8ZF9 - chains A and B of the 6 polymer chains in the assembly; structure by electron microscopy, 2.56 A resolution.

[Chain A]
Protein: Guanine nucleotide-binding protein G(s) subunit alpha isoforms short
From: Homo sapiens
Amino-acid sequence (361 residues; row label = number of the first residue in the row; note: 33 numbers in that range are skipped by the numbering (no residue carries them; nothing is unmodelled there)):
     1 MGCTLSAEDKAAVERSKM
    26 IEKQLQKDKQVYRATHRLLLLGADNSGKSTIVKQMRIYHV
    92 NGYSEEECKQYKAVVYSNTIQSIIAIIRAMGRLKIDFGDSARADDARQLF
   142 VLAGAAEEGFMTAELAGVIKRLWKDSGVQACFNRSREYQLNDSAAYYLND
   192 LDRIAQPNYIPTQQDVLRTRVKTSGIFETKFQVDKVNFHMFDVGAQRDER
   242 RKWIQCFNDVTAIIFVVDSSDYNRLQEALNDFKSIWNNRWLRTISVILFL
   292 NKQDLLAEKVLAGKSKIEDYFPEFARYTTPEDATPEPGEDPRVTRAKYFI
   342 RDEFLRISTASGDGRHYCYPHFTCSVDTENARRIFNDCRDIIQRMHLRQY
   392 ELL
Unresolved in the structure: 1-3, 92-211

[Chain B]
Protein: Guanine nucleotide-binding protein G(I)/G(S)/G(T) subunit beta-1
From: Homo sapiens
Reference sequence: P62873 (GBB1_HUMAN); numbering as in UniProt (aligned over 2-340)
Amino-acid sequence (377 residues; row label = number of the first residue in the row; numbers below 1 keep their minus sign (Met-10 is residue -10)):
   -10 MHHHHHHGSLLQSELDQLRQEAEQLKNQIRDARKACADATLSQITNNIDP
    40 VGRIQMRTRRTLRGHLAKIYAMHWGTDSRLLVSASQDGKLIIWDSYTTNK
    90 VHAIPLRSSWVMTCAYAPSGNYVACGGLDNICSIYNLKTREGNVRVSREL
   140 AGHTGYLSCCRFLDDNQIVTSSGDTTCALWDIETGQQTTTFTGHTGDVMS
   190 LSLAPDTRLFVSGACDASAKLWDVREGMCRQTFTGHESDINAICFFPNGN
   240 AFATGSDDATCRLFDLRADQELMTYSHDNIICGITSVSFSKSGRLLLAGY
   290 DDFNCNVWDALKADRAGVLAGHDNRVSCLGVTDDGMAVATGSWDSFLKIW
   340 NGSSGGGGSGGGGSSGVSGWRLFKKIS
Unresolved in the structure: -10 to 2, 341-366
Sequence notes: initiating methionine (-10); expression tag (-9 to 1, 341-366)

[Chain A / chain B interface]
Contacting residue pairs (61):
  Val13(A) - Asn88(B)
  Arg15(A) - Val90(B)  hydrogen bond (side chain-backbone)
  Arg15(A) - His91(B)
  Ser16(A) - Asn88(B)
  Ser16(A) - Lys89(B)  hydrogen bond (side chain-backbone)
  Ile26(A) - Lys89(B)
  Ile26(A) - Val90(B)
  Ile26(A) - Ala92(B)  hydrophobic
  Glu27(A) - Lys89(B)  salt bridge
  Leu30(A) - Gly53(B)
  Leu30(A) - Leu55(B)
  Leu30(A) - Lys89(B)
  Asp33(A) - Leu55(B)
  Asp33(A) - Lys78(B)  salt bridge
  Lys34(A) - Leu55(B)
  Tyr37(A) - Leu55(B)  hydrophobic
  Tyr37(A) - Ala56(B)
  Thr214(A) - Asn119(B)  hydrogen bond (backbone-side chain)
  Thr214(A) - His142(B)  hydrogen bond (side chain-backbone)
  Gly216(A) - Leu117(B)
  Gly216(A) - Asp118(B)
  Gly216(A) - Asn119(B)
  Ile217(A) - Trp99(B)
  Ile217(A) - Leu117(B)
  Phe232(A) - Trp99(B)
  Ala236(A) - Asn119(B)
  Ala236(A) - Thr143(B)
  Gln237(A) - Leu117(B)  hydrogen bond (side chain-backbone)
  Gln237(A) - Asn119(B)  hydrogen bond
  Gln237(A) - Gly144(B)
  Gln237(A) - Tyr145(B)  hydrogen bond (side chain-backbone)
  Arg238(A) - Gly162(B)  hydrogen bond (side chain-backbone)
  Arg238(A) - Asp163(B)
  Arg238(A) - Thr164(B)
  Arg238(A) - Asp186(B)  salt bridge
  Arg242(A) - Cys204(B)  hydrogen bond (side chain-backbone)
  Arg242(A) - Asp228(B)  salt bridge
  Lys243(A) - Tyr145(B)
  Lys243(A) - Met188(B)
  Lys243(A) - Cys204(B)
  Lys243(A) - Asp228(B)  salt bridge
  Lys243(A) - Asn230(B)  hydrogen bond
  Lys243(A) - Asp246(B)
  Trp244(A) - Leu117(B)  hydrophobic
  Trp244(A) - Tyr145(B)  hydrophobic
  Gln246(A) - Tyr59(B)  hydrogen bond (backbone-side chain)
  Gln246(A) - Arg314(B)  hydrogen bond
  Gln246(A) - Trp332(B)
  Cys247(A) - Lys57(B)  hydrogen bond (backbone-side chain)
  Cys247(A) - Tyr59(B)
  Cys247(A) - Gln75(B)
  Cys247(A) - Trp99(B)
  Cys247(A) - Met101(B)  hydrophobic
  Phe248(A) - Trp99(B)  hydrophobic
  Phe248(A) - Leu117(B)  hydrophobic
  Asn249(A) - Lys57(B)
  Asn249(A) - Trp332(B)
  Asp250(A) - Lys57(B)  salt bridge
  Trp281(A) - Asp290(B)
  Trp281(A) - Arg314(B)
  Trp281(A) - Trp332(B)  hydrophobic
Other interface residues (no listed pair), chain A (29 interface residues in all): Ala12, Ser215, Glu240, Val251
Other interface residues (no listed pair), chain B (39 interface residues in all): Asp76, Ile80, Ser97, Gly141, Thr184, Gly185

[In short]
Chain A and chain B form an interface of 29 and 39 residues respectively; the contacts include 13 hydrogen
bonds and 6 salt bridges. Polar contacts include Glu27(A)-Lys89(B), Asp33(A)-Lys78(B) and Arg238(A)-Asp186(B).
Here chain A is Guanine nucleotide-binding protein G(s) subunit alpha isoforms short and chain B is Guanine
nucleotide-binding protein G(I)/G(S)/G(T) subunit beta-1, both from Homo sapiens. Entry 8ZF9 (Cryo-EM
structure of the mmGPR4-Gs complex in pH7.2) was determined by electron microscopy (same publication as 8ZD1,
8ZF6, 8ZFA, 8ZFC and 9JVG).
